Entry 2ASU (X-ray diffraction, 1.85 A resolution); this record covers chains A and B.

[Chain A]
Protein: Hepatocyte growth factor-like protein
From: Homo sapiens
Notes: fragment: alpha-chain
UniProt: P26927 (HGFL_HUMAN); numbering as in UniProt (aligned over 465-483)
Amino-acid sequence (19 residues; numbered 465 to 483; the number before each row is that of its first residue):
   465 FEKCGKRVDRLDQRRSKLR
Unresolved in the structure: 465-467, 472-483

[Chain B]
Protein: Hepatocyte growth factor-like protein
From: Homo sapiens
Notes: fragment: beta-chain
UniProt: P26927 (HGFL_HUMAN); residue numbers follow UniProt; this construct covers 484-711
Amino-acid sequence (234 residues; row label = number of the first residue in the row):
   484 VVGGHPGNSPWTVSLRNRQGQHFCGGSLVKEQWILTARQCFSSCHMPLTG
   534 YEVWLGTLFQNPQHGEPSLQRVPVAKMVCGPSGSQLVLLKLERSVTLNQR
   584 VALICLPPEWYVVPPGTKCEIAGWGETKGTGNDTVLNVALLNVISNQECN
   634 IKHRGRVRESEMCTEGLLAPVGACEGDYGGPLACFTHNSWVLEGIIIPNR
   684 VCARSRWPAVFTRVSVFVDWIHKVMRLGHHHHHH
Unresolved in the structure: 709-717
Disulfides: Cys507-Cys523, Cys527-Cys562, Cys602-Cys667, Cys632-Cys646, Cys657-Cys685
Construct notes: engineered mutation Ser672 (Cys in P26927); expression tag (712-717)
Curated features (UniProtKB/Swiss-Prot):
  - glycosylation: Asn615 (N-linked (GlcNAc...) asparagine)
  - natural variant: Arg689 (R689C: May be associated with inflammatory bowel disease)

[Chain A / chain B interface]
Inter-chain disulfides: Cys468(A)-Cys588(B)
Residue-residue contacts - 14 pairs, chain A then chain B:
  Cys468(A) - Leu586(B)
  Cys468(A) - Cys588(B)  disulfide
  Gly469(A) - Leu586(B)  hydrogen bond (backbone-backbone)
  Gly469(A) - Cys588(B)
  Gly469(A) - Ser672(B)
  Gly469(A) - Trp673(B)  hydrogen bond (backbone-backbone)
  Lys470(A) - Trp494(B)
  Lys470(A) - Ala585(B)
  Arg471(A) - Asn491(B)  hydrogen bond (side chain-backbone)
  Arg471(A) - Ser492(B)
  Arg471(A) - Pro493(B)
  Arg471(A) - Trp494(B)
  Arg471(A) - Glu603(B)  salt bridge
  Arg471(A) - Trp673(B)
Other interface residues (no listed pair), chain B (11 interface residues in all): Ile587

[Overview]
Chain A and chain B form an interface of 4 and 11 residues respectively, with 1 disulfide bond, 3 hydrogen
bonds and 1 salt bridge. Polar contacts include Arg471(A)-Glu603(B), Arg471(A)-Asn491(B) and
Gly469(A)-Leu586(B).
Here chain A is Hepatocyte growth factor-like protein and chain B is Hepatocyte growth factor-like protein,
both from Homo sapiens. Entry 2ASU (Crystal Structure of the beta-chain of HGFl/MSP) was determined by X-ray
diffraction.
